7LHD - chains A and FE of the 182 polymer chains in the assembly; structure by electron microscopy, 4.60 A resolution (low resolution: residue-level contacts below are approximate; hydrogen-bond / salt-bridge calls are withheld).

== Chain A ==
Molecule: Genomic RNA
Source organism: Escherichia virus Qbeta
Sequence (4217 nucleotides; each row starts with the number of its first residue):
     1 GGGGACCCCCUUUAGGGGGUCACCUCACACAGCAGUACUUCACUGAGUAU
    51 AAGAGGACAUAUGCCUAAAUUACCGCGUGGUCUGCGUUUCGGAGCCGAUA
   101 AUGAAAUUCUUAAUGAUUUUCAGGAGCUCUGGUUUCCAGACCUCUUUAUC
   151 GAAUCUUCCGACACGCAUCCGUGGUACACACUGAAGGGUCGUGUGUUGAA
   201 CGCCCACCUUGAUGAUCGUCUACCUAAUGUAGGCGGUCGCCAGGUAAGGC
   251 GCACUCCACAUCGCGUCACCGUUCCGAUUGCCUCUUCAGGCCUUCGUCCG
   301 GUAACAACCGUUCAGUAUGAUCCCGCAGCACUAUCGUUCUUAUUGAACGC
   351 UCGUGUUGACUGGGAUUUCGGUAAUGGCGAUAGUGCGAACCUUGUCAUUA
   401 AUGACUUUCUGUUUCGCACCUUUGCACCUAAGGAGUUUGAUUUUUCGAAC
   451 UCCUUAGUUCCUCGUUAUACUCAGGCCUUCUCCGCGUUUAAUGCCAAGUA
   501 UGGCACUAUGAUCGGCGAAGGGCUCGAGACUAUAAAAUAUCUCGGGCUUU
   551 UACUGCGCAGACUGCGUGAGGGUUACCGCGCUGUUAAGCGUGGCGAUUUA
   601 CGUGCUCUUCGUAGGGUUAUCCAGUCCUACCAUAAUGGUAAGUGGAAACC
   651 GGCUACUGCUGGUAAUCUCUGGCUUGAAUUUCGUUAUGGCCUUAUGCCUC
   701 UCUUUUAUGACAUCAGAGAUGUCAUGUUAGACUGGCAGAACCGUCAUGAU
   751 AAGAUUCAACGCCUCCUUCGGUUUUCUGUUGGUCACGGCGAGGAUUACGU
   801 UGUCGAAUUCGACAAUCUGUACCCUGCCGUUGCUUACUUUAAACUGAAAG
   851 GGGAGAUUACACUCGAACGCCGUCAUCGUCAUGGCAUAUCUUACGCUAAC
   901 CGCGAAGGAUAUGCUGUUUUCGACAACGGUUCCCUUCGGCCUGUGUCCGA
   951 UUGGAAGGAGCUUGCCACUGCAUUCAUCAAUCCGCAUGAAGUUGCUUGGG
  1001 AGUUAACUCCCUACAGCUUCGUUGUUGAUUGGUUCUUGAAUGUUGGUGAC
  1051 AUACUUGCUCAACAAGGUCAGCUAUAUCAUAAUAUCGAUAUUGUAGACGG
  1101 CUUUGACAGACGUGACAUCCGGCUCAAAUCUUUCACCAUAAAAGGUGAAC
  1151 GAAAUGGGCGGCCUGUUAACGUUUCUGCUAGCCUGUCUGCUGUCGAUUUA
  1201 UUUUACAGCCGACUCCAUACGAGCAAUCUUCCGUUCGCUACACUAGAUCU
  1251 UGAUACCACCUUUAGUUCGUUUAAACACGUUCUUGAUAGUAUCUUUUUAU
  1301 UAACCCAACGCGUAAAGCGUUGAAACUUUGGGUCAAUUUGAUCAUGGCAA
  1351 AAUUAGAGACUGUUACUUUAGGUAACAUCGGGAAAGAUGGAAAACAAACU
  1401 CUGGUCCUCAAUCCGCGUGGGGUAAAUCCCACUAACGGCGUUGCCUCGCU
  1451 UUCACAAGCGGGUGCAGUUCCUGCGCUGGAGAAGCGUGUUACCGUUUCGG
  1501 UAUCUCAGCCUUCUCGCAAUCGUAAGAACUACAAGGUCCAGGUUAAGAUC
  1551 CAGAACCCGACCGCUUGCACUGCAAACGGUUCUUGUGACCCAUCCGUUAC
  1601 UCGCCAGGCAUAUGCUGACGUGACCUUUUCGUUCACGCAGUAUAGUACCG
  1651 AUGAGGAACGAGCUUUUGUUCGUACAGAGCUUGCUGCUCUGCUCGCUAGU
  1701 CCUCUGCUGAUCGAUGCUAUUGAUCAGCUGAACCCAGCGUAUUGAACACU
  1751 GCUCAUUGCCGGUGGUGGCUCAGGGUCAAAACCCGAUCCGGUUAUUCCGG
  1801 AUCCACCGAUUGAUCCGCCGCCAGGGACAGGUAAGUAUACCUGUCCCUUC
  1851 GCAAUUUGGUCCCUAGAGGAGGUUUACGAGCCUCCUACUAAGAACCGACC
  1901 GUGGCCUAUCUAUAAUGCUGUUGAACUCCAGCCUCGCGAAUUUGAUGUUG
  1951 CCCUCAAAGAUCUUUUGGGCAAUACAAAGUGGCGUGAUUGGGAUUCUCGG
  2001 CUUAGUUAUACCACGUUCCGCGGUUGCCGUGGCAAUGGUUAUAUUGACCU
  2051 UGAUGCGACUUAUCUUGCUACUGAUCAGGCUAUGCGUGAUCAGAAGUAUG
  2101 AUAUUCGCGAGGGCAAGAAACCUGGUGCUUUCGGUAACAUUGAGCGAUUC
  2151 AUUUAUCUUAAGUCGAUAAAUGCUUAUUGCUCUCUUAGCGAUAUUGCGGC
  2201 CUAUCACGCCGAUGGCGUGAUAGUUGGCUUUUGGCGCGAUCCAUCCAGCG
  2251 GUGGUGCCAUACCGUUUGACUUCACUAAGUUUGAUAAGACUAAAUGUCCU
  2301 AUUCAAGCCGUGAUAGUCGUUCCUCGUGCUUAGUAACUAAGGAUGAAAUG
  2351 CAUGUCUAAGACAGCAUCUUCGCGUAACUCUCUCAGCGCACAAUUGCGCC
  2401 GAGCCGCGAACACAAGAAUUGAGGUUGAAGGUAACCUCGCACUUUCCAUU
  2451 GCCAACGAUUUACUGUUGGCCUAUGGUCAGUCGCCAUUUAACUCUGAGGC
  2501 UGAGUGUAUUUCAUUCAGCCCGAGAUUCGACGGGACCCCGGAUGACUUUA
  2551 GGAUAAAUUAUCUUAAAGCCGAGAUCAUGUCGAAGUAUGACGACUUCAGC
  2601 CUAGGUAUUGAUACCGAAGCUGUUGCCUGGGAGAAGUUCCUGGCAGCAGA
  2651 GGCUGAAUGUGCUUUAACGAACGCUCGUCUCUAUAGGCCUGACUACAGUG
  2701 AGGAUUUCAAUUUCUCACUGGGCGAGUCAUGUAUACACAUGGCUCGUAGA
  2751 AAAAUAGCCAAGCUAAUAGGAGAUGUUCCGUCCGUUGAGGGUAUGUUGCG
  2801 UCACUGCCGAUUUUCUGGCGGUGCUACAACAACGAAUAACCGUUCGUACG
  2851 GUCAUCCGUCCUUCAAGUUUGCGCUUCCGCAAGCGUGUACGCCUCGGGCU
  2901 UUGAAGUAUGUUUUAGCUCUCAGAGCUUCUACACAUUUCGAUAUCAGAAU
  2951 UUCUGAUAUUAGCCCUUUUAAUAAAGCAGUUACUGUACCUAAGAACAGUA
  3001 AGACAGAUCGUUGUAUUGCUAUCGAACCUGGUUGGAAUAUGUUUUUCCAA
  3051 CUGGGUAUCGGUGGCAUUCUACGCGAUCGGUUGCGUUGCUGGGGUAUCGA
  3101 UCUGAAUGAUCAGACGAUAAAUCAGCGCCGCGCUCACGAAGGCUCCGUUA
  3151 CUAAUAACUUAGCAACGGUUGAUCUCUCAGCGGCAAGCGAUUCUAUAUCU
  3201 CUUGCCCUCUGUGAGCUCUUAUUGCCCCCAGGCUGGUUUGAGGUUCUUAU
  3251 GGACCUCAGAUCACCUAAGGGGCGAUUGCCUGACGGUAGUGUUGUUACCU
  3301 ACGAGAAGAUUUCUUCUAUGGGUAACGGUUACACAUUCGAGCUCGAGUCG
  3351 CUUAUUUUUGCUUCUCUCGCUCGUUCCGUUUGUGAGAUACUGGACUUAGA
  3401 CUCGUCUGAGGUCACUGUUUACGGAGACGAUAUUAUUUUACCGUCCUGUG
  3451 CAGUCCCUGCCCUCCGGGAAGUUUUUAAGUAUGUUGGUUUUACGACCAAU
  3501 ACUAAAAAGACUUUUUCCGAGGGGCCGUUCAGAGAGUCGUGCGGCAAGCA
  3551 CUACUAUUCUGGCGUAGAUGUUACUCCCUUUUACAUACGUCACCGUAUAG
  3601 UGAGUCCUGCCGAUUUAAUACUGGUUUUGAAUAACCUAUAUCGGUGGGCC
  3651 ACAAUUGACGGCGUAUGGGAUCCUAGGGCCCAUUCUGUGUACCUCAAGUA
  3701 UCGUAAGUUGCUGCCUAAACAGCUGCAACGUAAUACUAUACCUGAUGGUU
  3751 ACGGUGAUGGUGCCCUCGUCGGAUCGGUCCUAAUCAAUCCUUUCGCGAAA
  3801 AACCGCGGGUGGAUCCGGUACGUACCGGUGAUUACGGACCAUACAAGGGA
  3851 CCGAGAGCGCGCUGAGUUGGGGUCGUAUCUCUACGACCUCUUCUCGCGUU
  3901 GUCUCUCGGAAAGUAACGAUGGGUUGCCUCUUAGGGGUCCAUCGGGUUGC
  3951 GAUUCUGCGGAUCUAUUUGCCAUCGAUCAGCUUAUCUGUAGGAGUAAUCC
  4001 UACGAAGAUAAGCAGGUCUACCGGCAAAUUCGAUAUACAGUAUAUCGCGU
  4051 GCAGUAGCCGUGUUCUGGCACCCUACGGGGUCUUCCAGGGCACGAAGGUU
  4101 GCGUCUCUACACGAGGCGUAACCUGGGAGGGCGCCAAUAUGGCGCCUAAU
  4151 UGUGAAUAAAUUAUCACAAUUACUCUUACGAGUGAGAGGGGGAUCUGCUU
  4201 UGCCCUCUCUCCUCCCA
Reported in the primary citation:
  - contacts within the chain: G2749-U2811

== Chain FE ==
Name: Capsid protein
Source organism: Escherichia phage Qbeta
UniProt: P03615 (CAPSD_BPQBE); residues 0-132 here correspond to UniProt positions 1-133 (UniProt number = residue number + 1)
Sequence (133 residues; row label = number of the first residue in the row; numbering starts at 0):
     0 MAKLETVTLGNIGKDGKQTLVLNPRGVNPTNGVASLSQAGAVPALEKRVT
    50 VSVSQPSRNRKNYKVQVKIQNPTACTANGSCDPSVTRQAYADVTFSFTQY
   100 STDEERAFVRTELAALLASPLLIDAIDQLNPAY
Unresolved in the structure: 0
Swiss-Prot annotation at these positions:
  - site: Tyr89 (RNA-binding)

== How chain A and chain FE interact ==
Contacting residue pairs - 31 pairs, chain A then chain FE:
  C3785(A) - Arg57(FE)
  A3786(A) - Pro55(FE)
  A3786(A) - Ser56(FE)
  A3786(A) - Arg57(FE)
  A3786(A) - Gln98(FE)
  A3787(A) - Ser56(FE)
  A3787(A) - Arg57(FE)
  A3787(A) - Asn58(FE)
  A3787(A) - Arg59(FE)
  A3787(A) - Lys60(FE)
  G3818(A) - Thr29(FE)
  G3818(A) - Asn30(FE)
  U3819(A) - Thr29(FE)
  U3819(A) - Asn30(FE)
  A3820(A) - Lys67(FE)
  C3821(A) - Lys67(FE)
  C3821(A) - Gln69(FE)
  C3821(A) - Tyr89(FE)
  G3822(A) - Tyr89(FE)
  C3825(A) - Asn30(FE)
  C3825(A) - Val32(FE)
  C3825(A) - Ser53(FE)
  C3825(A) - Arg59(FE)
  C3825(A) - Lys63(FE)
  C3826(A) - Thr29(FE)
  C3826(A) - Asn30(FE)
  C3826(A) - Val52(FE)
  C3826(A) - Ser53(FE)
  C3826(A) - Arg59(FE)
  U3829(A) - Arg57(FE)
  G3830(A) - Arg57(FE)
Other interface residues (no listed pair), chain A (14 interface residues in all): U3823, A3824
Other interface residues (no listed pair), chain FE (19 interface residues in all): Gly31, Ser51, Asp91

== In short ==
14 residues of chain A face 19 of chain FE across their interface. The paper reports contacts within the chain
involving G2749(A) and U2811(A).
Chain A is Genomic RNA (Escherichia virus Qbeta) and chain FE is Capsid protein (Escherichia phage Qbeta); the
structure, The complete model of phage Qbeta virion, was determined by electron microscopy together with 7LGE,
7LGF, 7LGG and 7LGH from the same study.
